PDB entry 8B4D | X-ray diffraction, 2.64 A resolution | chains D and L of the 5 polymer chains in the assembly

# Chain D
Protein: Cholera toxin transcriptional activator
Organism: Vibrio cholerae
UniProtKB: P15795 (TOXR_VIBCH); residues 7-114 here correspond to UniProt positions 19-126 (UniProt number = residue number + 12)
Amino-acid sequence (109 residues; row label = number of the first residue in the row):
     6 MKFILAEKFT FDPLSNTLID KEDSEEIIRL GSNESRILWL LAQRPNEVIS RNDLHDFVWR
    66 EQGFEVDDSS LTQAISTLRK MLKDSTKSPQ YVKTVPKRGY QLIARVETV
Differences from the reference sequence: initiating methionine (6)

# Chain L
Molecule: 40-nt DNA strand
Sequence (40 nucleotides; each row starts with the number of its first residue; numbers below 1 keep their minus sign (DC-96 is residue -96)):
   -96 CCAAAAAACA TAAAATAACA TGAGTTACTT TATGTTTTTC

# How chain D and chain L interact
Residue-residue contacts (17; chain D residue first):
  Arg56(D) - DC-88(L)  salt bridge to the phosphate
  Thr77(D) - DC-88(L)  sugar contact
  Thr77(D) - DA-87(L)  phosphate contact
  Gln78(D) - DT-86(L)  base contact
  Gln78(D) - DA-85(L)  hydrogen bond to the base
  Ser81(D) - DT-86(L)  hydrogen bond to the phosphate
  Arg84(D) - DA-87(L)  salt bridge to the phosphate
  Thr91(D) - DA-87(L)  phosphate contact
  Thr91(D) - DT-86(L)  hydrogen bond to the phosphate
  Thr99(D) - DC-88(L)  phosphate contact
  Thr99(D) - DA-87(L)  hydrogen bond to the phosphate
  Pro101(D) - DC-88(L)  phosphate contact
  Lys102(D) - DA-89(L)  salt bridge to the phosphate
  Lys102(D) - DC-88(L)  hydrogen bond to the phosphate
  Arg103(D) - DC-88(L)  phosphate contact
  Tyr105(D) - DC-88(L)  sugar contact
  Tyr105(D) - DA-87(L)  hydrogen bond to the phosphate
Other interface residues (no listed pair), chain D (12 interface residues in all): Val100
Other interface residues (no listed pair), chain L (7 interface residues in all): DA-90, DA-84

# Summary
12 residues of chain D and 7 residues of chain L are in contact; the contacts include 6 hydrogen bonds and 3
salt bridges. Polar pairs include Gln78(D)-DA-85(L), Ser81(D)-DT-86(L) and Thr91(D)-DT-86(L).
Chain D is Cholera toxin transcriptional activator (Vibrio cholerae) and chain L is a 40-nt DNA strand; the
structure, ToxR bacterial transcriptional regulator bound to 40 bp toxT promoter DNA, was determined by X-ray
diffraction (same publication as 8B4B, 8B4C and 8B4E).
